5MTY - chain A; structure by X-ray diffraction, 2.31 A resolution.

[Chain A]
Protein: Mitogen-activated protein kinase 14
Source organism: Homo sapiens
Notes: EC 2.7.11.24
UniProtKB: Q16539 (MK14_HUMAN); numbering as in UniProt (aligned over 1-360)
Sequence (360 residues; each row starts with the number of its first residue):
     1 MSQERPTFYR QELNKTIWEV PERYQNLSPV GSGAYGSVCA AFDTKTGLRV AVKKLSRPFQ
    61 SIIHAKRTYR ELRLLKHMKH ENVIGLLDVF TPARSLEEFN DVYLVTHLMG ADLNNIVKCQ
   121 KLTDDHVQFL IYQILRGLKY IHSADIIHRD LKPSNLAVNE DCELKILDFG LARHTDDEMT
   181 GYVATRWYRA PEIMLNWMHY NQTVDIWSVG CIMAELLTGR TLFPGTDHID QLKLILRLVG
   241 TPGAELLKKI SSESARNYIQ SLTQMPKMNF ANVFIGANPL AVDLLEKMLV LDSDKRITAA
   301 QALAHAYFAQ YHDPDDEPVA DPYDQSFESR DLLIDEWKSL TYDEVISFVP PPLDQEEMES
Not modelled in the structure: 1-4, 31-36, 171-184, 353-360
UniProt features mapped onto this chain:
  - motif: Thr180 to Tyr182 (TXY)
  - active site: Asp168 (Proton acceptor)
  - binding site (ATP): Val30 to Val38, Lys53
  - modified residue: Ser2 (N-acetylserine), Thr16 (Phosphothreonine), Lys53 (N6-acetyllysine), Lys152 (N6-acetyllysine), Thr180 (Phosphothreonine), Tyr182 (Phosphotyrosine), Thr263 (Phosphothreonine), Tyr323 (Phosphotyrosine)
  - natural variant: Ala51 (A51V: In a gastric adenocarcinoma sample), Pro322 (P322R: In a lung adenocarcinoma sample)
  - mutagenesis: Ala34 (A34V: Lowered kinase activity), Lys53 (K53R: Loss of kinase activity), Lys54 (K54R: Impairs MAP2K6/MKK6-dependent autophosphorylation), Tyr69 (Y69H: Lowered kinase activity), Asp168 (D168A: Loss of kinase activity), Thr175 (T175A: No effect on either the kinase activity or tyrosine phosphorylation), Asp176 (D176A: Emulation of the active state. Increase in activity; when associated with S-327 or L-327), Asp177 (D177A: Loss of kinase activity), Thr180 (T180E: Loss of kinase activity), Tyr182 (Y182F: Loss of kinase activity), Ala320 (A320T: Lowered kinase activity), Phe327 (F327L: Emulation of the active state. Increase in activity; when associated with A-176; F327S: Emulation of the active state. Increase in activity; when associated with A-176), 1 further mutagenesis entry in UniProt
Ligand contacts: HB9 (N-[2,4-bis(fluoranyl)-5-[[14-(2-hydroxyethylcarbamoyl)-2-oxidanylidene-6-tricyclo[9.4.0.03,8]pentadeca-1(15),3(8),4,6,11,13-hexaenyl]amino]phenyl]thiophene-2-carboxamide): Val30, Val38, Ala51, Lys53, Glu71, Leu74, Leu75, Ile84, Leu104, Thr106, His107, Leu108, Met109, Gly110, Ala111, Asp112, Asn115, Ala157, Leu167, Asp168, Phe169

[Summary]
Bound to chain A: compound HB9. Curated annotation (UniProt) lists active-site residue Asp168, 10 ATP-binding
residues and 13 mutagenesis sites.
Chain A is Mitogen-activated protein kinase 14 (Homo sapiens); the structure, Dibenzosuberone inhibitor 8e in
complex with p38 MAPK, was determined by X-ray diffraction (same publication as 5MTX).
